Entry 7Q61 (electron microscopy, 2.88 A resolution); this record covers chain A.

# Chain A
Protein: Alpha-2-macroglobulin-like protein 1
From: Homo sapiens
UniProt: A8K2U0 (A2ML1_HUMAN); residue numbers follow UniProt; this construct covers 19-1454
Amino-acid sequence (1436 residues; each row starts with the number of its first residue):
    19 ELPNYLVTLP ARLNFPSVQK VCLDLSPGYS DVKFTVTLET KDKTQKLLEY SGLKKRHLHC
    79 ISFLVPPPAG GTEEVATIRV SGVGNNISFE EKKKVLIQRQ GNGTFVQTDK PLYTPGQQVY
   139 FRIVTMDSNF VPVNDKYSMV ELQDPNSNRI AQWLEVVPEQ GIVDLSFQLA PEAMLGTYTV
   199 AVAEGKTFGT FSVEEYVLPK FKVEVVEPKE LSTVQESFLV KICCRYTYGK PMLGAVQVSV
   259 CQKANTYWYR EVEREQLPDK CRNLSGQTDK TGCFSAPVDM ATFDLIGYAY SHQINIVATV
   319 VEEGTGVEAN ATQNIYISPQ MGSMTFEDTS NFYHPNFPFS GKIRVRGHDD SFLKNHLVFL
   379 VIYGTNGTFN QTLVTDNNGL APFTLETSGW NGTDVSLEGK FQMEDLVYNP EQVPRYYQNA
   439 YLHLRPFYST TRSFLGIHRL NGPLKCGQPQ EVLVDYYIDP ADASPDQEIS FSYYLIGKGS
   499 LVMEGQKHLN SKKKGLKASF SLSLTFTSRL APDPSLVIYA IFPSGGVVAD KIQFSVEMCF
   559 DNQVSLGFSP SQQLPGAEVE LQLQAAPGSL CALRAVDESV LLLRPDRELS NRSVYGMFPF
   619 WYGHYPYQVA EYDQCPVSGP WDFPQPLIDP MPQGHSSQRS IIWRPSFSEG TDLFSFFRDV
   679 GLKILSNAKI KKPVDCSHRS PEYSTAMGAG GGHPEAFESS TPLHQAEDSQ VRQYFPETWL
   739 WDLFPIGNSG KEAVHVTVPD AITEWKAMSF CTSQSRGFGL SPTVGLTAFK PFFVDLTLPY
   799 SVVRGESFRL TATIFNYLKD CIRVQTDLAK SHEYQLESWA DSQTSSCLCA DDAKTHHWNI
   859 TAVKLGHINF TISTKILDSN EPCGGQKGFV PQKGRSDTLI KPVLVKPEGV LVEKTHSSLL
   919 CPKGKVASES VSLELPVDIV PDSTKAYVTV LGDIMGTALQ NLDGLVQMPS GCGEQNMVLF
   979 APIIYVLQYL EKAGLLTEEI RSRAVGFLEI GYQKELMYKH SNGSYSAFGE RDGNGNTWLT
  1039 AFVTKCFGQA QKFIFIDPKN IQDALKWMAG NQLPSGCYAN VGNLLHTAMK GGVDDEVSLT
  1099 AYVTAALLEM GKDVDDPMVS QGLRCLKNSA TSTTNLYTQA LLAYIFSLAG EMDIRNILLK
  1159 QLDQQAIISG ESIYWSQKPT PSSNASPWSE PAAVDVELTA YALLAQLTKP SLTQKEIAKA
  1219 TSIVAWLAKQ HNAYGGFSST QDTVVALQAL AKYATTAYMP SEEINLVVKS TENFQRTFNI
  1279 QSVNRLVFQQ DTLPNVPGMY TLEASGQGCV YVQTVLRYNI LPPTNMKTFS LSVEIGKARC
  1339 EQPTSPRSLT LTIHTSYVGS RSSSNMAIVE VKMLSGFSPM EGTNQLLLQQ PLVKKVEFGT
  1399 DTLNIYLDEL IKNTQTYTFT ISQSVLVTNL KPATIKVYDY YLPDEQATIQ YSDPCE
Unresolved in the structure: 264-274, 634-668, 695-725, 1176-1190, 1321-1454
Disulfide bonds: Cys-40/Cys-78, Cys-241/Cys-291, Cys-259/Cys-279, Cys-464/Cys-557, Cys-589/Cys-769, Cys-633/Cys-694, Cys-819/Cys-847, Cys-845/Cys-881, Cys-919/Cys-1307, Cys-1075/Cys-1123
Covalent attachments: N-acetylglucosamine (NAG) linked to Asn-120, Asn-328, Asn-609, Asn-857, Asn-867
Swiss-Prot annotation at these positions:
  - region: Ser-695 to Asp-726 (Bait region)
  - glycosylation (N-linked (GlcNAc...) asparagine): Asn-120, Asn-281, Asn-409, Asn-857, Asn-1020
  - cross-link: Cys-970 to Gln-973 (Isoglutamyl cysteine thioester (Cys-Gln))
  - natural variant: Gln-255 to Glu-1454 (deletion: Risk factor for otitis media), Pro-356 (P356R: May be a risk factor for otitis media), Arg-893 to Glu-1454 (deletion: Risk factor for otitis media), Glu-972 to Glu-1454 (deletion: Risk factor for otitis media), Arg-1001 (R1001W: May be a risk factor for otitis media)
Reported in the primary citation:
  - contacts within the chain: Arg-730/Asp-758, Arg-730/Asp-895, Arg-730/Val-792 (hydrogen bond), Tyr-732/Lys-899 (hydrogen bond), Tyr-732/Leu-897 (hydrophobic contact), Ile-952/Tyr-1251 (hydrophobic contact), Ile-952/Tyr-1256 (hydrophobic contact), Leu-917/Tyr-1256 (hydrophobic contact)
  - post-translational modification sites: Asn-120, Asn-328, Asn-857
  - binding site for N-acetylglucosamine: Asn-120
  - conformationally variable residues (domain motion, loop rearrangement): Arg-730 to Pro-734, Tyr-1256

# Summary
N-acetylglucosamine is covalently linked to Asn-120, Asn-328, Asn-609, Asn-857 and Asn-867. From the paper: a
binding site for N-acetylglucosamine at Asn-120; modification sites Asn-120, Asn-328 and Asn-857.
Chain A is Alpha-2-macroglobulin-like protein 1 (Homo sapiens); the structure, Structure of TEV conjugated
A2ML1 (A2ML1-TC), was determined by electron microscopy together with 7Q1Y, 7Q5Z and 7Q60 from the same study.
